Entry 8QX4 (electron microscopy, 2.03 A resolution); this record covers chains H and G of the 20 polymer chains in the assembly.

Chain H (and G):
Name: Flagellin
Source organism: Sulfolobus acidocaldarius
Notes: chain G of this document is another copy of the same molecule, construct and numbering; everything in this record applies to it too
UniProt: Q4J9K5 (Q4J9K5_SULAC); residue numbers follow UniProt; this construct covers 12-304
Sequence (293 residues; row label = number of the first residue in the row):
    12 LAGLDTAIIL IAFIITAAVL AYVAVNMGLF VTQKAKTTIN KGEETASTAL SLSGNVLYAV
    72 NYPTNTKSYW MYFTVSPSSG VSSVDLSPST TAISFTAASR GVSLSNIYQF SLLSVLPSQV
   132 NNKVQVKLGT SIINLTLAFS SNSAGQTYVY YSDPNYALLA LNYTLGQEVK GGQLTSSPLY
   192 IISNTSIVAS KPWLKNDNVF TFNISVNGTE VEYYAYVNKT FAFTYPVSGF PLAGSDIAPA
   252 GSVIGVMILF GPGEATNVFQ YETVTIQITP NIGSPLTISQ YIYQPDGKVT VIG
Covalent attachments: N-acetylglucosamine (NAG) linked to Asn-145, Asn-195, Asn-214; glycan linked to Asn-173, Asn-218, Asn-229
Reported in the primary citation:
  - post-translational modification sites: Asn-145, Asn-173, Asn-195, Asn-214, Asn-218, Asn-229

Interface between chain H and chain G:
Residue-residue contacts (5; chain H residue first):
  Leu-12(H) with Asp-16(G), hydrogen bond (backbone-side chain)
  Ala-13(H) with Asp-16(G), hydrogen bond (backbone-side chain); Thr-17(G); Ile-20(G)
  Gly-14(H) with Ile-20(G)
Also at the interface, not in a pair above, chain H (4 interface residues in all): Thr-17
Also at the interface, not in a pair above, chain G (5 interface residues in all): Ala-13, Phe-24

Overview:
The interface between chain H and chain G involves 4 residues on one side and 5 on the other, with 2 hydrogen
bonds. Polar pairs include Leu-12(H)/Asp-16(G) and Ala-13(H)/Asp-16(G). N-acetylglucosamine is covalently
linked to Asn-145(H), Asn-195(H) and Asn-214(H). From the paper: modification sites Asn-145(H), Asn-173(H) and
Asn-195(H) among others.
Both chains are Flagellin (Sulfolobus acidocaldarius). Entry 8QX4 (Sulfolobus acidocaldarius Archaellum
filament) was determined by electron microscopy, deposited together with 9ETS, 9ETT, 9EV0 and 8RZL.
